PDB entry 7K60 | electron microscopy, 3.12 A resolution | chains D and I of the 13 polymer chains in the assembly

Chain D:
Name: Histone H2B type 1-J
From: Homo sapiens
UniProtKB: P06899 (H2B1J_HUMAN); residues 0-125 here correspond to UniProt positions 1-126 (UniProt number = residue number + 1)
Chain sequence (126 residues; each row starts with the number of its first residue; numbering starts at 0):
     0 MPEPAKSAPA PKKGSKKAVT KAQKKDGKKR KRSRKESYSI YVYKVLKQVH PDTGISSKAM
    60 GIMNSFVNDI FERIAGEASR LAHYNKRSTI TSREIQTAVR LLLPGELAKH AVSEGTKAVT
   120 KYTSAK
Disordered / not traced: 0-29, 125

Chain I:
Molecule: 197-nt DNA strand
From: Homo sapiens
Sequence (197 nucleotides; row label = number of the first residue in the row):
     1 GGGCTGGACC CTATACGCGG CCGCCCTGGA GAATCCCGGT GCCGAGGCCG CTCAATTGGT
    61 CGTAGACAGC TCTAGCACCG CTTAAACGCA CGTACGCGCT GTCCCCCGCG TTTTAACCGC
   121 CAAGGGGATT ACTCCCTAGT CTCCAGGCAC GTGTCAGATA TATACATCCT GTGCATGTAT
   181 TGAACAGCGA CCACCCC

Chain D / chain I interface:
Residue-residue contacts (13; chain D residue first):
  Lys30(D) with DA149(I), phosphate contact; DC150(I), salt bridge to the phosphate
  Ser32(D) with DA149(I), sugar contact
  Arg33(D) with DG147(I), base contact; DC148(I), sugar contact; DA149(I), phosphate contact
  Lys34(D) with DC148(I), phosphate contact; DA149(I), hydrogen bond to the phosphate
  Glu35(D) with DC148(I), phosphate contact
  Ser36(D) with DC148(I), phosphate contact
  Ile39(D) with DG147(I), sugar contact; DC148(I), phosphate contact
  Tyr40(D) with DG147(I), hydrogen bond to the phosphate
Other interface residues (no listed pair), chain D (9 interface residues in all): Arg31
Other interface residues (no listed pair), chain I (5 interface residues in all): DG146

Summary:
9 residues of chain D face 5 of chain I across their interface; the contacts include 2 hydrogen bonds and 1
salt bridge. Polar pairs include Lys34(D)-DA149(I), Tyr40(D)-DG147(I) and Lys30(D)-DC150(I).
Here chain D is Histone H2B type 1-J and chain I is a 197-nt DNA strand, both from Homo sapiens. Entry 7K60
(Cryo-EM structure of a chromatosome containing human linker histone H1.10) was determined by electron
microscopy together with 7K5X, 7K5Y, 7K61 and 7K63 from the same study.
